Entry 6M99 (electron microscopy, 3.40 A resolution); this record covers chains B and C of the 12 polymer chains in the assembly.

Chain B:
Protein: Putative core protein NTPase/VP5
From: Grass carp reovirus
UniProt: Q8JU68 (Q8JU68_9REOV); residues 1-728 here = UniProt positions 1-728
Amino-acid sequence (728 residues; row label = number of the first residue in the row):
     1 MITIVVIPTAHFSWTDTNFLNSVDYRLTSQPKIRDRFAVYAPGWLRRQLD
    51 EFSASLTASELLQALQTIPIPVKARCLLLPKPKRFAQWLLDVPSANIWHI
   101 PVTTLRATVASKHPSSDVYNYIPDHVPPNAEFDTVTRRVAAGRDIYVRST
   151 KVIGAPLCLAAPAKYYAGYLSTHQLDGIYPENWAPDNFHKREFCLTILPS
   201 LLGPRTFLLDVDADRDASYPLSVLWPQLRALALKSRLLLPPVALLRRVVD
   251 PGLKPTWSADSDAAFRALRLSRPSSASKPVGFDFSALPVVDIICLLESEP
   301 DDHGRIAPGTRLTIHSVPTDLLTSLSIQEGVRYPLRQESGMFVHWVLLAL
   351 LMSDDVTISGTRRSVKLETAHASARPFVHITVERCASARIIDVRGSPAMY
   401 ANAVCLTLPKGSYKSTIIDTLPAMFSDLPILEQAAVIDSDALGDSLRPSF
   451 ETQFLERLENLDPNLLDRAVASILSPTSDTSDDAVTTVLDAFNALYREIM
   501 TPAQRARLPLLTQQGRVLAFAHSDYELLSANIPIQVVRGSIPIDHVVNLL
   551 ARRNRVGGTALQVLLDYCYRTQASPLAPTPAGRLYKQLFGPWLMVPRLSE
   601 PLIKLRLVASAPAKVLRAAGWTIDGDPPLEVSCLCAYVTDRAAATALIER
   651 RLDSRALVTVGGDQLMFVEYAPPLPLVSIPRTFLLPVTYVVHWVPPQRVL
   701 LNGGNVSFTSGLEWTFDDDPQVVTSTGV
Not modelled in the structure: 73-189, 719-728
From the paper describing this entry:
  - binding site for phosphate ion: Lys-410, Lys-414

Chain C:
Protein: VP3
From: Grass carp reovirus
UniProt: Q9E3V8 (Q9E3V8_9REOV); residue numbers follow UniProt; this construct covers 1-1214
Amino-acid sequence (1214 residues; each row starts with the number of its first residue):
     1 MPRRSARKAQSAIASPADTNVVPAKDAPTTNSPPSTTSPNQAAADANQQQ
    51 AGIVSSQSGPNAVGDSAPSSSVNNDGDIITRPTSDSIAAVANATKPAAVV
   101 SDPQSMKVTPIVNPSSYVCNVCNARFSTMSALSEHLRSDHRDDASTLLAT
   151 PMINNAIRSFLTAWDDIRILSPDVSSKSLSAYLDSAVANGPELIIEDTGL
   201 CTSFMLLDNIPSAHLTKELIGFTWFMQMYQMTPPLPEGAVNRIVCMTNWA
   251 SLGDEGRGLEVRLPPPTDSSVHAYKTVLSRGYIDNAQFNPLALRSNVLLM
   301 LLQFTLSNLKINKSSTFTSDVTTITSGRMIRAFEGRPELLALAYPGRAVL
   351 PTQTKNAQFLSTAIADRIGRLDRANLIGGEVSAMVECMELCDALTLHIRE
   401 TYIMLLRSMHQDPTQIVQIVNECANNLLNSTIPISLRPTILCPWFASSED
   451 LRLQQVMHLVNISSNTAAALPLVEALSTLLRSVTPLVLDPTVLTNAITTI
   501 SESTTQTISPISEILRLLQPMGNDYAAFWKCIASWAYNGLVTTVLSEDAF
   551 PDSSQSITHLPSMWKCLFLTLAGPMTSDPHSPVKVFMALANLLAQPEPIA
   601 IGVPGMHQTTPASQFSHPGVWPPGFLNPQLINPQQAPLLRAFAEHIRANW
   651 PQPSEFGYGSTLQGSANLFIPSNRMVYPWPNQPLPRLTVAPTYDSAMSNW
   701 ISTTIAFFIRVVNSVNMTATVNDLTRRTMTGVMTAMRQVKTMTPFYIQHM
   751 CPTELSVLASVTVTPPFQVPFTRLVQNDVITNVLVARVDPAQRGDAAVDI
   801 RATHATFAAALPVDPAAIVVAMLCGQTETNLIPSHHYGKAFAPLFASNAM
   851 FTRNQRAVITREAFVCARSAVAQCQDAGFLVPRPLDALRQFDVTSAAAAE
   901 IMHAVNDAFKTAFDLDGALLDGLALYGDPRIADLSAAYLQYGGNVVREHV
   951 PPGPSHIHRALQQVESTFMAEMNLFNVARGNLYLVQTATNGNWSPMAPVA
  1001 APPFVRGGPNVRVVGRFGTIVPRPNGLEPQLIDDGNVPRDIAGDWVYPSD
  1051 VLQVSVAVFRDYVWPMVKAGRTRVLVELGHYVYTLHYYDPQISLDEAPIL
  1101 EEWLSKINPAGIPPVPFCIPIPQVYPCITARRVHYAFTSENNNDSLFSTN
  1151 AASIDTAFGENAAVSPLRWPGLVDPNYRVGTNDLPNRITLYNSLYRYNFT
  1201 YPTLDGIMYVRSAT
Not modelled in the structure: 1-106, 142-150, 1212-1214
Metal / ion sites: Zn2+: Cys-119, Cys-122, Asp-139
From the paper describing this entry:
  - conformationally variable residues: Pro-172 to Pro-191
  - self-association interface (contacts with another copy of this molecule): Pro-172 to Asp-184

How chain B and chain C interact:
Contacting residue pairs (117; chain B residue first):
  Gln-63(B) with Pro-843(C), hydrogen bond (side chain-backbone)
  Leu-201(B) with Asp-1205(C)
  Leu-202(B) with Thr-1203(C)
  Ala-230(B) with Ala-188(C)
  Leu-231(B) with Ser-847(C); Asn-848(C); Thr-1203(C)
  Leu-233(B) with Asn-189(C); Gly-190(C); Glu-192(C); Ile-194(C)
  Lys-234(B) with Ile-194(C); Trp-444(C); Asn-848(C); Thr-852(C), hydrogen bond; Gln-855(C)
  Ser-235(B) with Ile-194(C); Tyr-1201(C); Pro-1202(C); Thr-1203(C)
  Arg-236(B) with Ile-194(C); Glu-196(C), salt bridge; Asp-254(C), salt bridge; Tyr-1201(C)
  Pro-251(B) with Asp-254(C)
  Gly-252(B) with Asp-254(C)
  Leu-253(B) with Leu-252(C); Gly-253(C)
  Lys-254(B) with Leu-252(C); Arg-336(C)
  Pro-255(B) with Leu-252(C); Arg-336(C)
  Thr-256(B) with Thr-198(C); Leu-252(C); Ser-315(C); Phe-333(C); Glu-334(C), hydrogen bond (backbone-backbone); Gly-335(C), hydrogen bond (backbone-backbone); Arg-336(C)
  Trp-257(B) with Glu-334(C); Gly-335(C), hydrogen bond (backbone-backbone)
  Ser-258(B) with Gly-335(C)
  Ala-259(B) with Gly-335(C)
  Glu-299(B) with Thr-128(C)
  Asp-301(B) with Thr-267(C)
  His-303(B) with Ile-210(C); His-214(C)
  Gly-304(B) with His-214(C)
  Arg-305(B) with Asp-208(C), hydrogen bond (side chain-backbone); Asn-209(C), hydrogen bond (side chain-backbone); Pro-211(C)
  Ile-306(B) with Asp-268(C)
  Ala-307(B) with Asp-268(C)
  Pro-308(B) with Met-246(C), hydrophobic; Arg-262(C)
  Thr-310(B) with Ile-167(C)
  Ser-326(B) with Thr-109(C)
  Pro-334(B) with Pro-110(C); Ile-111(C); Val-112(C); Asn-113(C)
  Arg-336(B) with Pro-114(C); Tyr-117(C)
  Gln-337(B) with Pro-114(C); Tyr-117(C)
  Glu-338(B) with Pro-114(C); Ser-116(C); Tyr-117(C); Val-118(C), hydrogen bond (backbone-backbone)
  Gly-340(B) with Met-129(C); Leu-132(C)
  Ile-358(B) with Ile-167(C)
  Gly-360(B) with Gly-258(C)
  Thr-361(B) with Thr-911(C)
  Arg-362(B) with Asp-914(C), hydrogen bond (side chain-backbone); Leu-915(C), hydrogen bond (side chain-backbone)
  Arg-363(B) with Arg-168(C), hydrogen bond (side chain-backbone); Ile-169(C), hydrogen bond (side chain-backbone); Leu-170(C); Ser-171(C)
  Val-365(B) with Asp-166(C)
  Glu-368(B) with Trp-164(C)
  His-371(B) with Ser-133(C); Leu-136(C); His-140(C)
  Ala-372(B) with Leu-161(C)
  Ser-373(B) with Asp-165(C), hydrogen bond; Asn-285(C)
  Ala-374(B) with Asn-285(C), hydrogen bond (backbone-side chain)
  Pro-376(B) with Met-129(C), hydrophobic; Ser-130(C); Ser-133(C)
  Val-378(B) with Met-129(C), hydrophobic
  His-379(B) with Asn-113(C)
  Met-424(B) with Lys-107(C)
  Leu-466(B) with Ile-153(C), hydrophobic
  Asp-467(B) with Met-152(C); Ile-153(C)
  Val-470(B) with Ile-153(C), hydrophobic; Ala-156(C)
  Ala-471(B) with Ala-156(C), hydrophobic
  Leu-474(B) with Ile-157(C), hydrophobic; Phe-160(C)
  Pro-476(B) with Arg-280(C)
  Asp-544(B) with Trp-164(C); Asp-166(C)
  Val-546(B) with Phe-160(C), hydrophobic
  Val-547(B) with Phe-160(C), hydrophobic; Trp-164(C)
  Leu-550(B) with His-140(C), hydrogen bond (backbone-side chain); Ile-157(C), hydrophobic; Leu-161(C), hydrophobic
  Arg-553(B) with Val-121(C); Leu-136(C), hydrogen bond (side chain-backbone); Asp-139(C), hydrogen bond (side chain-backbone); His-140(C), hydrogen bond
  Ala-560(B) with Ile-153(C), hydrophobic
Also at the interface, not in a pair above, chain B (76 interface residues in all): Pro-226, Arg-229, Asp-260, Leu-312, Leu-325, Arg-332, Tyr-333, Ser-339, Val-343, Lys-366, Ala-370, Arg-375, Phe-377, Arg-468, Ala-551, Thr-559
Also at the interface, not in a pair above, chain C (82 interface residues in all): Arg-137, Gly-256, Leu-263, Pro-264, Pro-265, Ala-332, Phe-851, Lys-910, Asp-916
From the paper, about this interface:
  - interface residues, chain C: Ser-115(C)

Summary:
Chain B and chain C form an interface of 76 and 82 residues respectively; the contacts include 18 hydrogen
bonds and 2 salt bridges. Polar pairs include Arg-236(B)/Glu-196(C), Arg-236(B)/Asp-254(C) and
Gln-63(B)/Pro-843(C). Cys-119(C), Cys-122(C) and Asp-139(C) coordinate Zn2+. The paper reports a binding site
for phosphate ion at Lys-410(B) and Lys-414(B); the interface residue Ser-115(C).
Chain B is Putative core protein NTPase/VP5 and chain C is VP3, both from Grass carp reovirus; the structure,
In situ structure of transcriptional enzyme complex and asymmetric inner capsid protein of aquareovirus at
primed ..., was determined by electron microscopy.
